8D5P - chains A and B; structure by X-ray diffraction, 2.75 A resolution.

Chain A:
Name: TCR-alpha
Source organism: Mus musculus
Amino-acid sequence (209 residues; numbered 0 to 208; the number before each row is that of its first residue; numbering starts at 0):
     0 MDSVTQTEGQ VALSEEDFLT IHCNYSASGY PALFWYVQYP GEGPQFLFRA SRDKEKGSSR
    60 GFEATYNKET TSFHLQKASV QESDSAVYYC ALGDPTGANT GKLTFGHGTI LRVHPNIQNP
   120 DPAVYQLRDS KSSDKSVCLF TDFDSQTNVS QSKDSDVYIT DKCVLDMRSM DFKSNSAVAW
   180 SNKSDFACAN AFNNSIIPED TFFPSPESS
Not modelled in the structure: 0
Disulfides: Cys-22/Cys-89, Cys-137/Cys-187

Chain B:
Name: TCR-beta
Source organism: Mus musculus
Amino-acid sequence (244 residues; numbered 0 to 243; the number before each row is that of its first residue; numbering starts at 0):
     0 MTLLEQNPRW RLVPRGQAVN LRCILKNSQY PWMSWYQQDL QKQLQWLFTL RSPGDKEVKS
    60 LPGADYLATR VTDTELRLQV ANMSQGRTLY CTCSAGRGGY AEQFFGPGTR LTVLEDLKNV
   120 FPPEVAVFEP SEAEISHTQK ATLVCLATGF YPDHVELSWW VNGKEVHSGV CTDPQPLKEQ
   180 PALNDSRYAL SSRLRVSATF WQNPRNHFRC QVQFYGLSEN DEWTQDRAKP VTQIVSAEAW
   240 GRAD
Not modelled in the structure: 0
Disulfides: Cys-22/Cys-90, Cys-144/Cys-209

How chain A and chain B interact:
Pairs across the interface - 95 pairs, chain A then chain B:
  Phe-33(A) with Gly-98(B); Glu-101(B)
  Tyr-35(A) with Gln-102(B), hydrogen bond (side chain-backbone); Phe-104(B), hydrophobic
  Gln-37(A) with Gln-37(B), hydrogen bond; Tyr-89(B), hydrogen bond
  Glu-41(A) with Tyr-89(B)
  Gly-42(A) with Tyr-89(B)
  Pro-43(A) with Phe-104(B)
  Phe-45(A) with Glu-101(B)
  Arg-48(A) with Gly-98(B); Glu-101(B)
  Tyr-88(A) with Gln-37(B), hydrogen bond; Lys-41(B), hydrogen bond (side chain-backbone); Leu-43(B), hydrophobic
  Asp-93(A) with Gly-98(B), hydrogen bond (backbone-backbone); Tyr-99(B), hydrogen bond (backbone-backbone)
  Pro-94(A) with Gly-98(B); Tyr-99(B), hydrogen bond (backbone-backbone)
  Gly-96(A) with Arg-96(B)
  Thr-99(A) with Trp-45(B); Thr-48(B), hydrogen bond (backbone-side chain)
  Gly-100(A) with Trp-45(B); Thr-48(B); Arg-96(B); Gly-97(B), hydrogen bond (backbone-backbone)
  Lys-101(A) with Trp-45(B)
  Leu-102(A) with Tyr-35(B), hydrogen bond (backbone-side chain); Trp-45(B); Gly-97(B)
  Phe-104(A) with Tyr-35(B), hydrophobic; Leu-43(B); Phe-104(B), hydrophobic
  His-106(A) with Gln-42(B), hydrogen bond (backbone-side chain)
  Ile-109(A) with Lys-41(B)
  Asp-120(A) with His-136(B), salt bridge; Thr-137(B)
  Tyr-124(A) with Ser-130(B); Ala-132(B); Glu-133(B); His-136(B); Thr-137(B)
  Gln-125(A) with Ser-130(B)
  Leu-126(A) with Phe-127(B); Glu-128(B); Thr-141(B); Val-143(B), hydrophobic
  Arg-127(A) with Phe-127(B); Glu-128(B), hydrogen bond (backbone-backbone)
  Asp-128(A) with Val-126(B); Phe-127(B)
  Lys-130(A) with Glu-237(B)
  Ser-132(A) with Ala-125(B); Phe-127(B)
  Lys-134(A) with Leu-145(B); Thr-147(B)
  Val-136(A) with Phe-127(B), hydrophobic; Leu-145(B), hydrophobic
  Leu-138(A) with Thr-141(B)
  Asp-141(A) with Thr-137(B); Arg-194(B), salt bridge
  Tyr-157(A) with Glu-178(B), hydrogen bond (side chain-backbone)
  Ile-158(A) with Leu-176(B)
  Thr-159(A) with Asp-172(B); Leu-176(B); Ser-190(B)
  Asp-160(A) with Asp-172(B); Arg-192(B)
  Cys-162(A) with Cys-170(B), disulfide; Thr-171(B); Arg-192(B)
  Val-163(A) with Cys-170(B)
  Leu-164(A) with Gly-168(B); Val-169(B); Cys-170(B), hydrophobic; Arg-194(B)
  Asp-165(A) with Ser-167(B); Gly-168(B), hydrogen bond (backbone-backbone)
  Met-166(A) with Ser-167(B); Arg-194(B); Val-195(B); Ser-196(B)
  Arg-167(A) with Ser-167(B), hydrogen bond (backbone-side chain)
  Phe-171(A) with Lys-139(B); Arg-194(B)
  Ser-173(A) with Arg-194(B), hydrogen bond
  Ser-175(A) with Cys-170(B); Arg-192(B), hydrogen bond (backbone-side chain)
  Ala-176(A) with Arg-192(B)
  Val-177(A) with Ser-190(B); Arg-192(B)
  Trp-179(A) with Leu-145(B), hydrophobic; Ala-188(B), hydrophobic
  Phe-201(A) with His-136(B)
  Pro-203(A) with Ala-132(B), hydrophobic
Interface residues without a listed pair, chain A (60 interface residues in all): Ala-31, Gly-92, Thr-95, Ala-97, Asn-98, Gly-105, Ser-131, Ser-135, Thr-140, Met-169, Ser-204
Interface residues without a listed pair, chain B (51 interface residues in all): Trp-31, Ser-33, Ala-100, Phe-103, Glu-123, Lys-177, Ala-238
Inter-chain disulfides: Cys-162(A)/Cys-170(B)

Summary:
The interface between chain A and chain B involves 60 residues on one side and 51 on the other; the contacts
include 1 disulfide bond, 18 hydrogen bonds and 2 salt bridges. Polar pairs include Asp-120(A)/His-136(B),
Asp-141(A)/Arg-194(B) and Tyr-35(A)/Gln-102(B).
Here chain A is TCR-alpha and chain B is TCR-beta, both from Mus musculus. Entry 8D5P (Mouse TCR TG6) was
determined by X-ray diffraction, deposited together with 8D5N and 8D5Q.
